9C68 - chains A and B of the 3 polymer chains in the assembly; structure by X-ray diffraction, 1.82 A resolution.

Chain A (and B):
Protein: Adenosine deaminase domain-containing protein
Organism: Bacteroidales bacterium
Notes: chain B of this document is another copy of the same molecule, construct and numbering; everything in this record applies to it too
Reference sequence: A0A3C0QUR5 (A0A3C0QUR5_9BACT); residue numbers follow UniProt; this construct covers 1-185
Sequence (185 residues; numbered 1 to 185; the number before each row is that of its first residue):
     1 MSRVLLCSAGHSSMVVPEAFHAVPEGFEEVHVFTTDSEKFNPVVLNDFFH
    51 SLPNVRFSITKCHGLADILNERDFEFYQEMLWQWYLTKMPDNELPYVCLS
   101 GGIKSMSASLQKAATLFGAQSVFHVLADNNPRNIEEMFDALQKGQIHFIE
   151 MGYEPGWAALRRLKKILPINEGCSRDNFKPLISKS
Disordered / not traced: 1, 72, 164-185 (chain B: 1, 169-185)
What the authors report for this chain:
  - binding site for the 6-nt RNA strand: His11, Ser12, Thr35, Asp67, Lys104, Asp128, Asn130
  - mutagenesis - R161D, K165D: decreased growth

Chain A / chain B interface:
Residue-residue contacts (47):
  Ile68(A) with Leu126(B); Ile149(B)
  Leu69(A) with Leu126(B), hydrophobic; His147(B); Phe148(B); Ile149(B)
  Asn70(A) with Ile149(B)
  Glu71(A) with Glu150(B)
  Asp73(A) with Ile149(B); Met151(B)
  Leu99(A) with Ala108(B), hydrophobic
  Ser100(A) with Lys104(B), hydrogen bond (backbone-side chain)
  Gly102(A) with Lys104(B), hydrogen bond (backbone-side chain)
  Lys104(A) with Ser100(B), hydrogen bond (side chain-backbone); Gly102(B), hydrogen bond (side chain-backbone); Lys104(B); Ser107(B); His124(B)
  Ser105(A) with His124(B); Met151(B), hydrogen bond
  Ser107(A) with Lys104(B)
  Ala108(A) with Leu99(B), hydrophobic; Gln111(B); Met151(B), hydrophobic
  Gln111(A) with Ala108(B)
  Lys112(A) with Thr115(B); Glu154(B), salt bridge
  Thr115(A) with Lys112(B)
  His124(A) with Lys104(B); Ser105(B)
  Leu126(A) with Ile68(B); Leu69(B), hydrophobic
  His147(A) with Leu69(B)
  Phe148(A) with Leu69(B); Asn70(B)
  Ile149(A) with Ile68(B); Leu69(B); Asn70(B); Phe74(B), hydrophobic; Ser105(B)
  Glu150(A) with Glu71(B); Phe74(B)
  Met151(A) with Phe74(B); Ser105(B), hydrogen bond; Ala108(B), hydrophobic
  Glu154(A) with Lys112(B), salt bridge
  Trp157(A) with Trp157(B), hydrophobic
Other interface residues (no listed pair), chain A (28 interface residues in all): Asp67, Gln78, Gly101, Ile103
Other interface residues (no listed pair), chain B (27 interface residues in all): Gln78, Gly101, Ile103

Overview:
28 residues of chain A and 27 residues of chain B are in contact; the contacts include 6 hydrogen bonds and 2
salt bridges. Polar pairs include Lys112(A)-Glu154(B), Ser100(A)-Lys104(B) and Gly102(A)-Lys104(B). The paper
reports a binding site for the 6-nt RNA strand at His11(A), Ser12(A) and Thr35(A) among others; R161D and
K165D of chain A reduce growth.
Chain A and chain B are both Adenosine deaminase domain-containing protein (Bacteroidales bacterium); the
structure, The CRISPR associated CARF-adenosine deaminase Cad1-CARF in the cA6 bound form, was determined by
X-ray diffraction (same publication as 9C69 and 9C77).
